5H6Q - chains A and B of the 3 polymer chains in the assembly; structure by X-ray diffraction, 2.53 A resolution.

== Chain A ==
Name: Lysine-specific histone demethylase 1A
Organism: Homo sapiens
Notes: EC 1.-.-.-
UniProt: O60341 (KDM1A_HUMAN); residues 172-833 here = UniProt positions 172-833
Sequence (669 residues; numbered 165 to 833; the number before each row is that of its first residue):
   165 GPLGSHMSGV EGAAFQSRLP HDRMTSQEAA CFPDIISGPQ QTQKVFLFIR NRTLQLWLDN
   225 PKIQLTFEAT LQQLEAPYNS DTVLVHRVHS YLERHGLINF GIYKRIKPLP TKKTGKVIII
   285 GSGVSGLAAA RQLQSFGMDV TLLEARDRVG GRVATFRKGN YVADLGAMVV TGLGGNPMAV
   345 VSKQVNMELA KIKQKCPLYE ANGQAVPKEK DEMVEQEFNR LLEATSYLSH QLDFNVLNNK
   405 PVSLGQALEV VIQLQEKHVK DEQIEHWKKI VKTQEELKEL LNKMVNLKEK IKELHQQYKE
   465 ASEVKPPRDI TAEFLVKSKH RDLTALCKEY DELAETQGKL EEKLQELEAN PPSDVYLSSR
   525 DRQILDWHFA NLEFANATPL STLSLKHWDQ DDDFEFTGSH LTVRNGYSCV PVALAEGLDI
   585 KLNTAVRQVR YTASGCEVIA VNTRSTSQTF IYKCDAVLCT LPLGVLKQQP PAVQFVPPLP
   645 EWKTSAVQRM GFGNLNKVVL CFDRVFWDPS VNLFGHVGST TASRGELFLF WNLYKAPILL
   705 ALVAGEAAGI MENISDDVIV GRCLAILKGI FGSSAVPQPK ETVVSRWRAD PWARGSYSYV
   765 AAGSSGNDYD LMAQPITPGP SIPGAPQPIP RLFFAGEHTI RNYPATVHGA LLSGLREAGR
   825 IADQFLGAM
Unresolved in the structure: 165-171, 833
Sequence notes: expression tag (165-171)
Small-molecule neighbours: FAD (flavin-adenine dinucleotide): I284, G285, S286, G287, V288, S289, G290, L307, E308, A309, R310, G314, G315, R316, V317, L329, G330, A331, M332, V333, T588, A589, V590, T624, L625, P626, V629, V637, L659, K661, W751, W756, S760, Y761, G800, E801, A809, T810, V811, H812, A814

== Chain B ==
Name: REST corepressor 1
Organism: Homo sapiens
UniProt: Q9UKL0 (RCOR1_HUMAN); residues 308-440 here = UniProt positions 308-440
Sequence (140 residues; numbered 301 to 440; the number before each row is that of its first residue):
   301 GSSGSASRKP PKGMFLSQED VEAVSANATA ATTVLRQLDM ELVSVKRQIQ NIKQTNSALK
   361 EKLDGGIEPY RLPEVIQKCN ARWTTEEQLL AVQAIRKYGR DFQAISDVIG NKSVVQVKNF
   421 FVNYRRRFNI DEVLQEWEAE
Unresolved in the structure: 301-308, 440
Sequence notes: expression tag (301-307)

== How chain A and chain B interact ==
Contacting residue pairs (88):
  E381(A) - M314(B)
  R384(A) - P311(B)
  R384(A) - K312(B)  hydrogen bond (side chain-backbone)
  R384(A) - G313(B)
  R384(A) - M314(B)
  L385(A) - M314(B)  hydrophobic
  E387(A) - P311(B)
  A388(A) - P311(B)
  A388(A) - M314(B)  hydrophobic
  A388(A) - L316(B)  hydrophobic
  Y391(A) - K309(B)
  Y391(A) - P310(B)
  Y391(A) - L316(B)  hydrophobic
  L396(A) - Q318(B)
  F398(A) - V321(B)  hydrophobic
  V415(A) - M314(B)  hydrophobic
  Q417(A) - V324(B)
  Q417(A) - A331(B)
  L418(A) - F315(B)
  L418(A) - D320(B)
  L418(A) - V321(B)  hydrophobic
  L418(A) - V324(B)  hydrophobic
  Q419(A) - G313(B)
  Q419(A) - M314(B)
  Q419(A) - F315(B)
  E420(A) - L335(B)
  K421(A) - D320(B)  salt bridge
  K421(A) - V334(B)
  K421(A) - L335(B)
  K421(A) - L338(B)
  H422(A) - F315(B)
  K424(A) - L335(B)
  K424(A) - D339(B)  salt bridge
  D425(A) - L338(B)
  I428(A) - L338(B)
  I428(A) - E341(B)
  W431(A) - L342(B)
  W431(A) - V345(B)  hydrophobic
  W431(A) - I349(B)  hydrophobic
  I434(A) - I349(B)  hydrophobic
  V435(A) - I349(B)  hydrophobic
  Q438(A) - I352(B)
  Q438(A) - K353(B)
  Q438(A) - N356(B)  hydrogen bond (backbone-side chain)
  E439(A) - I352(B)
  L441(A) - N356(B)
  K442(A) - T355(B)
  K442(A) - N356(B)
  L445(A) - N356(B)
  L445(A) - L359(B)  hydrophobic
  N446(A) - L359(B)
  M448(A) - L363(B)  hydrophobic
  V449(A) - L359(B)
  V449(A) - L363(B)  hydrophobic
  K452(A) - K362(B)
  K452(A) - L363(B)
  K452(A) - D364(B)  hydrogen bond (side chain-backbone)
  K452(A) - G366(B)
  I455(A) - I367(B)  hydrophobic
  I455(A) - Y370(B)  hydrophobic
  K456(A) - Y370(B)
  H459(A) - P369(B)
  H459(A) - Y370(B)
  Y462(A) - L372(B)  hydrophobic
  I474(A) - E386(B)
  I474(A) - L389(B)  hydrophobic
  I474(A) - Q393(B)  hydrogen bond (backbone-side chain)
  T475(A) - Q393(B)
  F478(A) - L390(B)  hydrophobic
  F478(A) - Q393(B)
  F478(A) - A394(B)
  F478(A) - K397(B)
  K481(A) - L390(B)
  K481(A) - V408(B)
  S482(A) - Y398(B)  hydrogen bond (backbone-side chain)
  S482(A) - V408(B)
  H484(A) - L372(B)
  R485(A) - Y398(B)
  R485(A) - A404(B)
  R485(A) - D407(B)
  R485(A) - V408(B)
  D486(A) - K397(B)
  D486(A) - Y398(B)  hydrogen bond
  L487(A) - Y370(B)
  L487(A) - L372(B)  hydrophobic
  C491(A) - I367(B)  hydrophobic
  Y494(A) - G366(B)
  Y494(A) - I367(B)  hydrophobic
Interface residues without a listed pair, chain A (52 interface residues in all): L392, L401, Q427, K432, E477, T488, D495
Interface residues without a listed pair, chain B (50 interface residues in all): S325, K346, Q348, K360, P373, I409

== Summary ==
Chain A and chain B form an interface of 52 and 50 residues respectively, with 6 hydrogen bonds and 2 salt
bridges. Among the polar pairs are K421(A)-D320(B), K424(A)-D339(B) and R384(A)-K312(B). Ligands of chain A:
flavin-adenine dinucleotide.
Here chain A is Lysine-specific histone demethylase 1A and chain B is REST corepressor 1, both from Homo
sapiens. Entry 5H6Q (Crystal structure of LSD1-CoREST in complex with peptide 11) was determined by X-ray
diffraction together with 5H6R and 5X60 from the same study.
